Entry 8UAA (electron microscopy, 3.40 A resolution); this record covers chains D and G of the 7 polymer chains in the assembly.

== Chain D ==
Molecule: Cell division control protein 48
Organism: Saccharomyces cerevisiae
Notes: EC 3.6.4.6
UniProtKB: P25694 (CDC48_YEAST); residue numbers follow UniProt; this construct covers 1-835
Amino-acid sequence (835 residues; row label = number of the first residue in the row):
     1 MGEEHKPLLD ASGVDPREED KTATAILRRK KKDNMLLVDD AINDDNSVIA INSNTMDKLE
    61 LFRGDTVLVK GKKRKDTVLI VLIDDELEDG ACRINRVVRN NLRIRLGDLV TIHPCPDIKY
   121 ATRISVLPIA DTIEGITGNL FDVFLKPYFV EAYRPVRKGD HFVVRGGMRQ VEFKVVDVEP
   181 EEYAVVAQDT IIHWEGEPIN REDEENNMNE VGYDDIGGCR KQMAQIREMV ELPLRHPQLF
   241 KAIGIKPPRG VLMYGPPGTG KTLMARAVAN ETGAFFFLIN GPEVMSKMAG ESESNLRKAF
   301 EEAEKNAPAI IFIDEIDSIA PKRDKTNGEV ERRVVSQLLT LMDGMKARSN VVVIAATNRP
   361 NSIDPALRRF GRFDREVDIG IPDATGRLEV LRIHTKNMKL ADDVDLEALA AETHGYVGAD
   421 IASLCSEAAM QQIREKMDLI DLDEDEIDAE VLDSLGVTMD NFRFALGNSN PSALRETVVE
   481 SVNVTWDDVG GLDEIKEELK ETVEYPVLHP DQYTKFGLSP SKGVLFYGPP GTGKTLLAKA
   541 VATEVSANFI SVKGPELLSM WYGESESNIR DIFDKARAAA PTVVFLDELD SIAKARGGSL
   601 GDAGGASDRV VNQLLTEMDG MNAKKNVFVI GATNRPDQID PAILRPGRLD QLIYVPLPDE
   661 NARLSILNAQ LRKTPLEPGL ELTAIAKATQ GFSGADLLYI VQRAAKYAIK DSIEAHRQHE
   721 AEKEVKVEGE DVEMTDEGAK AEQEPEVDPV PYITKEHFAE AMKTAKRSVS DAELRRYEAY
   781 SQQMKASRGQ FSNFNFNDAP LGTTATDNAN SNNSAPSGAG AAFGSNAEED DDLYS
Disordered / not traced: 1-210, 442-448, 723-747, 789-835
Bound ions: Mg2+ site 1: Thr262 (together with 08T); Mg2+ site 2: Asp343 (together with 08T) (shared with 1 residue of chain C); Mg2+ site 3: Thr535 (together with 08T)
Ligand contacts:
  - 08T ([[[(2R,3S,4R,5R)-5-(6-aminopurin-9-yl)-3,4-bis(oxidanyl)oxolan-2-yl]methoxy-oxidanyl-phosphoryl]oxy-oxidanyl-phosphoryl]oxy-tris(fluoranyl)beryllium), molecule 1: Asp215, Ile216, Gly217, Pro256, Pro257, Gly258, Thr259, Gly260, Lys261, Thr262, Leu263, Asn358, Val390, Ile393, His394, Gly418, Ala419
  - 08T, molecule 2: Asp343, Arg369, Phe370, Arg372
  - 08T, molecule 3: Asp488, Val489, Gly490, Leu492, Pro529, Pro530, Gly531, Thr532, Gly533, Lys534, Thr535, Leu536, Glu588, Ile666, Gln670, Gly694, Ala695, Leu698
  - 08T, molecule 4: Asp619, Arg645, Arg648
From the paper describing this entry:
  - catalytic residues: Glu315, Arg369, Arg372, Glu588, Arg645, Arg648 (citing earlier work)

== Chain G ==
Molecule: Substrate
Organism: Saccharomyces cerevisiae
Amino-acid sequence (22 residues; row label = number of the first residue in the row):
     1 AAAAAAAAAA AAAVAVAVAV AA

== Chain D / chain G interface ==
Pairs across the interface (9):
  Ala289(D) - Ala6(G)
  Met560(D) - Ala19(G)
  Met560(D) - Val20(G)  hydrogen bond (backbone-backbone)
  Trp561(D) - Val18(G)
  Trp561(D) - Ala19(G)  hydrophobic
  Trp561(D) - Val20(G)
  Tyr562(D) - Val18(G)
  Tyr562(D) - Val20(G)  hydrophobic
  Asp602(D) - Ala21(G)
Also at the interface, not in a pair above, chain D (7 interface residues in all): Lys287, Met288
Also at the interface, not in a pair above, chain G (9 interface residues in all): Ala7, Ala8, Ala17, Ala22

== Summary ==
7 residues of chain D face 9 of chain G across their interface; the contacts include 1 hydrogen bond. The
hydrogen-bonded pair Met560(D)-Val20(G) is a backbone contact. Bound to chain D: 4 copies of compound 08T.
From the paper: catalytic residues Glu315(D), Arg369(D) and Arg372(D) among others.
Here chain D is Cell division control protein 48 and chain G is Substrate, both from Saccharomyces cerevisiae.
Entry 8UAA (Cdc48-Shp1 unfolding native substrate, Class 3) was determined by electron microscopy (same
publication as 8U7T, 8U8I, 8U9C, 8U9P, 8U9Q, 8U9Z and 3 further entries).
